Entry 8VBL (X-ray diffraction, 2.35 A resolution); this record covers chains L and H.

== Chain L ==
Name: Bovine Fab ElsE6 light chain
Source organism: Bos taurus
Notes: antibody fragment or engineered binder
Chain sequence (216 residues; each row starts with the number of its first residue; note: 1 number in that range is skipped by the numbering (no residue carries it; nothing is unmodelled there); a row labelled like 27A-27B holds insertion residues (27A, then the next letters in order)):
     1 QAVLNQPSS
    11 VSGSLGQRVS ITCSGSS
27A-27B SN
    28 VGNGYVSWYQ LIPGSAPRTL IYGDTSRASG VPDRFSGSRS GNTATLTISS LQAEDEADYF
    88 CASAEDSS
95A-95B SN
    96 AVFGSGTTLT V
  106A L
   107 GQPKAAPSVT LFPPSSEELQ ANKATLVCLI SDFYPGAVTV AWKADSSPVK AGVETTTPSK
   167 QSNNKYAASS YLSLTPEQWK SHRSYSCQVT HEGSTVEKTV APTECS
Not modelled in the structure: 1, 212
Disulfides: Cys23-Cys88, Cys134-Cys193

== Chain H ==
Name: Bovine Fab ElsE6 heavy chain
Source organism: Bos taurus
Notes: antibody fragment or engineered binder
Chain sequence (265 residues; row label = number of the first residue in the row; a row labelled like 82A-82C holds insertion residues (82A, then the next letters in order)):
     1 KVQLQESGPS LVKPSQTLSL TCTTSGFSLS DNAVGWVRQA PGKALEWLGS IDSGGSTGYN
    61 PGLKSRLSIT KDNSKSQVSL SV
82A-82C SSV
    83 TTADSATYYC TTVHQQTRKS CPAGYTLAKD CGFYGYGSED CYDDCSDILS SHTLSPTTTY
   143 ELHVDAWGQG LLVTVSSAST KGPSVFPLAP SSKSTSGGTA ALGCLVKDYF PEPVTVSWNS
   203 GALTSGVHTF PAVLQSSGLY SLSSVVTVPS SSLGTQTYIC NVNHKPSNTK VDKKVEPKSC
Not modelled in the structure: 115-118
Disulfides: Cys22-Cys92, Cys103-Cys123, Cys113-Cys127, Cys186-Cys242

== Interface between chain L and chain H ==
Pairs across the interface - 82 pairs, chain L then chain H:
  Asn30(L) - Thr140(H)  hydrogen bond (side chain-backbone)
  Asn30(L) - Thr141(H)
  Asn30(L) - Tyr142(H)  hydrogen bond (side chain-backbone)
  Tyr32(L) - His96(H)  hydrogen bond
  Tyr32(L) - Tyr142(H)
  Tyr32(L) - Glu143(H)
  Tyr32(L) - Leu144(H)
  Tyr32(L) - His145(H)  hydrogen bond
  Ser34(L) - His145(H)
  Tyr36(L) - His145(H)
  Tyr36(L) - Val146(H)  hydrogen bond (side chain-backbone)
  Tyr36(L) - Trp149(H)
  Leu38(L) - Gln39(H)
  Ala43(L) - Gly150(H)
  Pro44(L) - Tyr91(H)
  Pro44(L) - Trp149(H)
  Thr46(L) - Val146(H)  hydrogen bond (side chain-backbone)
  Thr46(L) - Asp147(H)  hydrogen bond (side chain-backbone)
  Thr46(L) - Trp149(H)  hydrogen bond
  Tyr49(L) - His145(H)
  Phe87(L) - Gln39(H)
  Phe87(L) - Ala44(H)  hydrophobic
  Phe87(L) - Leu45(H)  hydrophobic
  Ala91(L) - Tyr142(H)  hydrophobic
  Ala91(L) - Leu144(H)  hydrophobic
  Asp93(L) - Tyr142(H)
  Ser94(L) - Tyr142(H)
  Ser95(L) - Gln97(H)
  Ser95(L) - Gln98(H)
  Ser95(L) - Thr99(H)  hydrogen bond
  Ser95(L) - Tyr142(H)
  Ser95(L) - Glu143(H)
  Ser95(L) - Leu144(H)
  Ser95A(L) - Trp47(H)  hydrogen bond (backbone-side chain)
  Ser95A(L) - Ser50(H)
  Ser95A(L) - Gly58(H)
  Ser95A(L) - Gln97(H)
  Ser95A(L) - Leu144(H)
  Asn95B(L) - Trp47(H)
  Asn95B(L) - Tyr59(H)
  Asn95B(L) - Pro61(H)
  Asn95B(L) - Leu144(H)
  Ala96(L) - Trp47(H)
  Ala96(L) - Leu144(H)  hydrophobic
  Phe98(L) - Leu45(H)
  Phe98(L) - Trp47(H)
  Gly99(L) - Ala44(H)
  Ser100(L) - Ala44(H)
  Phe118(L) - Leu170(H)
  Phe118(L) - Ala171(H)
  Phe118(L) - Ala183(H)
  Pro119(L) - Lys260(H)
  Ser121(L) - Phe168(H)
  Ser121(L) - Pro169(H)
  Glu123(L) - Phe168(H)
  Glu123(L) - Pro169(H)
  Glu123(L) - Lys255(H)  salt bridge
  Glu124(L) - Phe168(H)
  Glu124(L) - Lys189(H)  salt bridge
  Lys129(L) - Lys189(H)
  Thr131(L) - Lys189(H)  hydrogen bond
  Val133(L) - Ser225(H)
  Leu135(L) - Phe212(H)  hydrophobic
  Leu135(L) - Val227(H)  hydrophobic
  Glu160(L) - Val215(H)
  Glu160(L) - Leu216(H)
  Thr162(L) - Pro213(H)
  Thr162(L) - Ala214(H)
  Ser165(L) - Pro213(H)
  Lys166(L) - His210(H)
  Gln167(L) - His210(H)
  Ala173(L) - His210(H)
  Ala173(L) - Phe212(H)  hydrophobic
  Ala174(L) - Phe212(H)
  Ser175(L) - Phe212(H)
  Tyr177(L) - Leu187(H)  hydrophobic
  Tyr177(L) - Leu224(H)
  Tyr177(L) - Ser225(H)  hydrogen bond
  Lys204(L) - Lys175(H)
  Glu210(L) - Lys175(H)  salt bridge
  Cys211(L) - Lys260(H)
  Cys211(L) - Cys262(H)  disulfide
Other interface residues (no listed pair), chain L (47 interface residues in all): Arg45, Thr116, Ile136, Thr161, Thr163, Ser168
Other interface residues (no listed pair), chain H (53 interface residues in all): Val37, Glu46, Asn60, Gln151, Val167, Ser176, Leu184, Val209, Gln217, Ser218
Disulfides between the chains: Cys211(L)-Cys262(H)

== Overview ==
The interface between chain L and chain H involves 47 residues on one side and 53 on the other; the contacts
include 1 disulfide bond, 12 hydrogen bonds and 3 salt bridges. Among the polar pairs are Glu123(L)-Lys255(H),
Glu124(L)-Lys189(H) and Glu210(L)-Lys175(H).
Chain L is Bovine Fab ElsE6 light chain and chain H is Bovine Fab ElsE6 heavy chain, both from Bos taurus; the
structure, Structure of bovine anti-HIV Fab ElsE6, was determined by X-ray diffraction, deposited together
with 8TQ1, 8V4I, 8VBJ, 8VBK, 8VBM, 8VBN and 4 further entries.
